Entry 8B3O (electron microscopy, 2.97 A resolution); this record covers chains AAA and BBB of the 45 polymer chains in the assembly.

Chain AAA (and BBB):
Molecule: Head virion protein G6P
From: Enterobacteria phage f1
Notes: chain BBB of this document is another copy of the same molecule, construct and numbering; everything in this record applies to it too
UniProt: P69531 (G6P_BPF1); numbering as in UniProt (aligned over 1-112)
Amino-acid sequence (112 residues; row label = number of the first residue in the row):
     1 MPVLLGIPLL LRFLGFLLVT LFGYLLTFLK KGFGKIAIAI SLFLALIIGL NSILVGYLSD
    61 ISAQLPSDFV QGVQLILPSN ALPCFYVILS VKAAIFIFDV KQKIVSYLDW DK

How chain AAA and chain BBB interact:
Residue-residue contacts - 22 pairs, chain AAA then chain BBB:
  Leu5(AAA) with Pro2(BBB); Val3(BBB)
  Gly6(AAA) with Val3(BBB); Ile7(BBB)
  Leu9(AAA) with Met1(BBB), hydrophobic
  Leu10(AAA) with Leu11(BBB), hydrophobic
  Phe13(AAA) with Leu11(BBB), hydrophobic
  Leu17(AAA) with Leu18(BBB), hydrophobic
  Leu21(AAA) with Leu18(BBB), hydrophobic
  Lys35(AAA) with Leu108(BBB), hydrogen bond (side chain-backbone); Asp111(BBB), hydrogen bond (side chain-backbone)
  Leu42(AAA) with Val105(BBB), hydrophobic
  Phe43(AAA) with Gln102(BBB)
  Leu46(AAA) with Gln102(BBB)
  Leu50(AAA) with Ala94(BBB), hydrophobic
  Tyr57(AAA) with Ser90(BBB), hydrogen bond
  Ile61(AAA) with Asn80(BBB); Cys84(BBB), hydrophobic
  Lys103(AAA) with Gln102(BBB)
  Trp110(AAA) with Val105(BBB); Asp109(BBB)
  Lys112(AAA) with Lys112(BBB)
Interface residues without a listed pair, chain AAA (25 interface residues in all): Leu4, Arg12, Leu14, Tyr24, Ala39, Ile47, Leu54, Asp109
Interface residues without a listed pair, chain BBB (25 interface residues in all): Leu4, Leu10, Leu14, Phe22, Pro83, Val87, Val91, Phe98, Lys101

Overview:
Chain AAA and chain BBB each contribute 25 residues to their interface, with 3 hydrogen bonds. Polar pairs
include Lys35(AAA)-Leu108(BBB), Lys35(AAA)-Asp111(BBB) and Tyr57(AAA)-Ser90(BBB).
Chain AAA and chain BBB are both Head virion protein G6P (Enterobacteria phage f1); the structure, CryoEM
structure of the pointy tip (proteins pIII/pVI/pVIII) from the f1 filamentous bacteriophage, was determined by
electron microscopy, deposited together with 8B3P and 8B3Q.
